Entry 6YP8 (X-ray diffraction, 1.80 A resolution); this record covers chains A and P.

Chain A:
Protein: 14-3-3 protein sigma
From: Homo sapiens
UniProtKB: P31947 (1433S_HUMAN); residues 1-231 here = UniProt positions 1-231
Amino-acid sequence (236 residues; each row starts with the number of its first residue; numbers below 1 keep their minus sign (Gly-4 is residue -4)):
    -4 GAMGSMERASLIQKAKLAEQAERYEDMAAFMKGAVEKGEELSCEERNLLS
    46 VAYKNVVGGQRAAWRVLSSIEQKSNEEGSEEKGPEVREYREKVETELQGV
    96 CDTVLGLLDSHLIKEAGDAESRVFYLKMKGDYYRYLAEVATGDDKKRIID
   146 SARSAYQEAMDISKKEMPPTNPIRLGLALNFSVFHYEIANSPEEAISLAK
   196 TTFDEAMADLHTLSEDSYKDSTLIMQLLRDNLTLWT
Glycans and other covalent adducts: 3-imidazol-1-ylbenzaldehyde (P6Z) linked to Lys122
Modified positions: Cys38 (S-hydroxycysteine; CSO)
Sequence notes: expression tag (-4 to 0)
Small-molecule neighbours: 3-imidazol-1-ylbenzaldehyde (P6Z): Val46, Pro167, Ile168, Gly171, Ile219
UniProt features mapped onto this chain:
  - site (Interaction with phosphoserine on interacting protein): Arg56, Arg129
  - modified residue (Phosphoserine): Ser5, Ser74
What the authors report for this chain:
  - binding site for 3-imidazol-1-ylbenzaldehyde: Lys122

Chain P:
Protein: p65pS45
Amino-acid sequence (13 residues; each row starts with the number of its first residue):
    39 EGRSAGSIPGRRS
Unresolved in the structure: 39-42
Modified positions: Ser45 (phosphoserine; SEP)
Small-molecule neighbours: 3-imidazol-1-ylbenzaldehyde (P6Z): Ile46, Gly48, Arg50, Ser51

Interface between chain A and chain P:
Residue-residue contacts (32):
  Glu14(A) - Arg50(P)
  Glu14(A) - Ser51(P)  hydrogen bond
  Tyr19(A) - Arg49(P)
  Val46(A) - Gly48(P)
  Val46(A) - Arg49(P)
  Val46(A) - Arg50(P)
  Val46(A) - Ser51(P)
  Lys49(A) - Ser45(P)
  Lys49(A) - Ile46(P)
  Lys49(A) - Pro47(P)  hydrogen bond (side chain-backbone)
  Lys49(A) - Gly48(P)
  Lys49(A) - Arg49(P)
  Asn50(A) - Arg49(P)  hydrogen bond
  Gly53(A) - Arg49(P)
  Gly54(A) - Arg49(P)
  Arg56(A) - Ser45(P)
  Lys122(A) - Ile46(P)
  Arg129(A) - Ser45(P)
  Tyr130(A) - Ser45(P)
  Gly171(A) - Ile46(P)
  Leu174(A) - Gly44(P)
  Leu174(A) - Ser45(P)
  Leu174(A) - Ile46(P)
  Asn175(A) - Ser45(P)
  Asn175(A) - Ile46(P)  hydrogen bond (side chain-backbone)
  Val178(A) - Gly44(P)
  Glu182(A) - Ala43(P)
  Leu222(A) - Pro47(P)
  Asn226(A) - Ala43(P)
  Asn226(A) - Gly44(P)  hydrogen bond (side chain-backbone)
  Leu229(A) - Ala43(P)
  Trp230(A) - Ala43(P)
Other interface residues (no listed pair), chain A (22 interface residues in all): Leu43, Ile219

Overview:
22 residues of chain A and 9 residues of chain P are in contact; the contacts include 5 hydrogen bonds. Among
the polar pairs are Glu14(A)-Ser51(P), Lys49(A)-Pro47(P) and Asn50(A)-Arg49(P). Chain P binds
3-imidazol-1-ylbenzaldehyde. Covalently linked 3-imidazol-1-ylbenzaldehyde: at Lys122(A). From the paper: a
binding site for 3-imidazol-1-ylbenzaldehyde at Lys122(A).
Chain A is 14-3-3 protein sigma (Homo sapiens) and chain P is p65pS45; the structure, 14-3-3 sigma with
RelA/p65 binding site pS45 and covalently bound TCF521-033, was determined by X-ray diffraction (same
publication as 6YOW, 6YOX, 6YOY, 6YP2, 6YP3, 6YPL, 6YPY and 6YQ2).
